Entry 8H7D (X-ray diffraction, 2.20 A resolution); this record covers chains A and B.

== Chain A (and B) ==
Molecule: De novo ferric enterobactin esterase Syn-F4
Source organism: synthetic construct
Notes: EC 3.1.1.108; engineered mutation(s): K4T; chain B of this document is another copy of the same molecule, construct and numbering; everything in this record applies to it too
Amino-acid sequence (102 residues; numbered 1 to 102; the number before each row is that of its first residue):
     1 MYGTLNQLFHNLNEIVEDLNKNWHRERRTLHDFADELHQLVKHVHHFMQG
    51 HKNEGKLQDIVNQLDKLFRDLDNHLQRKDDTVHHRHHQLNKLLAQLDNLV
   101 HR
Disordered / not traced: 1-2, 49-56, 101-102 (chain B: 1-2, 49-55)

== How chain A and chain B interact ==
Contacting residue pairs (53; chain A residue first):
  Thr4(A) - Leu99(B)
  Leu5(A) - Leu5(B)  hydrophobic
  Leu5(A) - Leu99(B)  hydrophobic
  Leu8(A) - Leu92(B)
  Leu8(A) - Gln95(B)
  Leu8(A) - Leu96(B)  hydrophobic
  Leu12(A) - Leu92(B)
  Ile15(A) - Gln88(B)
  Ile15(A) - Leu89(B)  hydrophobic
  Ile15(A) - Leu92(B)  hydrophobic
  Leu19(A) - Arg85(B)
  Asn22(A) - Thr81(B)
  Glu26(A) - Glu26(B)
  Glu26(A) - His74(B)
  Glu26(A) - Lys78(B)  salt bridge
  Phe33(A) - Phe33(B)  hydrophobic
  Phe33(A) - Leu37(B)  hydrophobic
  Phe33(A) - Leu67(B)
  Glu36(A) - Gln63(B)
  Glu36(A) - Lys66(B)  salt bridge
  Glu36(A) - Leu67(B)
  Leu40(A) - Ile60(B)  hydrophobic
  Leu40(A) - Leu64(B)  hydrophobic
  His43(A) - Ile60(B)
  Val44(A) - Ile60(B)  hydrophobic
  Phe47(A) - Leu57(B)  hydrophobic
  Leu57(A) - Phe47(B)  hydrophobic
  Ile60(A) - Leu40(B)  hydrophobic
  Ile60(A) - Val44(B)  hydrophobic
  Gln63(A) - Glu36(B)
  Gln63(A) - Leu40(B)
  Leu64(A) - Leu40(B)  hydrophobic
  Leu64(A) - Leu64(B)  hydrophobic
  Lys66(A) - Glu36(B)  salt bridge
  Leu67(A) - Phe33(B)
  Leu67(A) - Glu36(B)
  Leu67(A) - Leu37(B)  hydrophobic
  Leu67(A) - Leu40(B)  hydrophobic
  Leu71(A) - Phe33(B)  hydrophobic
  His74(A) - Glu26(B)  salt bridge
  His74(A) - Leu30(B)
  Lys78(A) - Glu26(B)  salt bridge
  Lys78(A) - Lys78(B)
  Thr81(A) - Asn22(B)
  Gln88(A) - Ile15(B)
  Leu89(A) - Ile15(B)  hydrophobic
  Leu92(A) - Leu8(B)
  Leu92(A) - Asn11(B)
  Leu92(A) - Leu12(B)
  Leu92(A) - Ile15(B)  hydrophobic
  Gln95(A) - Leu8(B)
  Leu96(A) - Leu8(B)  hydrophobic
  Leu99(A) - Leu8(B)  hydrophobic
Interface residues without a listed pair, chain A (36 interface residues in all): Asn11, Thr29, Leu30, Leu37, Asp70, Arg85
Interface residues without a listed pair, chain B (35 interface residues in all): Thr4, Leu19, Thr29, Asp70, Leu71

== Overview ==
Chain A and chain B form an interface of 36 and 35 residues respectively; the contacts include 5 salt bridges.
Polar contacts include Glu26(A)-Lys78(B), Glu36(A)-Lys66(B) and His74(A)-Glu26(B).
Chain A and chain B are both De novo ferric enterobactin esterase Syn-F4 (synthetic construct); the structure,
Crystal structure of a de novo enzyme, ferric enterobactin esterase Syn-F4 (K4T), was determined by X-ray
diffraction, deposited together with 8H7C and 8H7E.
